2Z8N - chain A; structure by X-ray diffraction, 1.80 A resolution.

# Chain A
Molecule: 27.5 kDa virulence protein
Organism: Salmonella typhimurium
UniProt: P0A2M9 (VRP3_SALTY); numbering as in UniProt (aligned over 1-241)
Sequence (241 residues; numbered 1 to 241; the number before each row is that of its first residue):
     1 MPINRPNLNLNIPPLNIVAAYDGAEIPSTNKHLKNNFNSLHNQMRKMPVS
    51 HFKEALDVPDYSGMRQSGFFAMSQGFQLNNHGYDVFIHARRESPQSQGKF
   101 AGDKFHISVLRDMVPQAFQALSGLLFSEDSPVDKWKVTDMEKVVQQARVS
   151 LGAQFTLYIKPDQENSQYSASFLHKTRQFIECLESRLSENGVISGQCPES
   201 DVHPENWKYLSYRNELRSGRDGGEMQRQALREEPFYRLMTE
Not modelled in the structure: 1-26
Curated features (UniProtKB/Swiss-Prot):
  - active site: His106 (Proton donor), Lys136 (Proton acceptor)
  - mutagenesis: Phe86 (F86D: Marked decrease in enzymatic activity), Arg90 (R90E: Slight decrease in enzymatic activity), Phe100 (F100E: Marked decrease in enzymatic activity; F100L: Loss of enzymatic activity), Lys104 (K104A/R: Loss of enzymatic activity), His106 (H106A: Marked decrease in enzymatic activity; H106K: 7-fold decrease in enzymatic activity, but no effect on substrate affinity; H106N: Loss of enzymatic activity), Lys134 (K134A: 2-fold decrease in enzymatic activity; K134E: Slight decrease in enzymatic activity; K134R: No effect on enzymatic activity), Lys136 (K136A/R: Loss of enzymatic activity), Arg148 (R148A: Marked decrease in enzymatic activity; R148Q: Loss of enzymatic activity), Val149 (V149D: Loss of enzymatic activity), Tyr158 (Y158E: Marked decrease in enzymatic activity; Y158F: 20-fold decrease in enzymatic activity, but no effect on substrate affinity), Lys160 (K160A: More than 5-fold decrease in substrate affinity; K160E: Slight decrease in enzymatic activity; K160R: 2-fold decrease in enzymatic activity, but no effect on substrate affinity), Asp201 (D201N: 47-fold decrease in enzymatic activity, but no effect on substrate affinity), 3 further mutagenesis entries in UniProt

# Overview
Curated annotation (UniProt) lists active-site residues His106 and Lys136 and 15 mutagenesis sites.
Chain A is 27.5 kDa virulence protein (Salmonella typhimurium); the structure, Structural basis for the
catalytic mechanism of phosphothreonine lyase, was determined by X-ray diffraction, deposited together with
2Z8M, 2Z8O and 2Z8P.
